Entry 4ZH4 (X-ray diffraction, 3.99 A resolution); this record covers chains D and F of the 6 polymer chains in the assembly.

== Chain D ==
Molecule: DNA-directed RNA polymerase subunit beta'
Source organism: Escherichia coli (strain K12)
Notes: EC 2.7.7.6
Reference sequence: P0A8T7 (RPOC_ECOLI); numbering as in UniProt (aligned over 1-1407)
Sequence (1407 residues; numbered 1 to 1407; the number before each row is that of its first residue):
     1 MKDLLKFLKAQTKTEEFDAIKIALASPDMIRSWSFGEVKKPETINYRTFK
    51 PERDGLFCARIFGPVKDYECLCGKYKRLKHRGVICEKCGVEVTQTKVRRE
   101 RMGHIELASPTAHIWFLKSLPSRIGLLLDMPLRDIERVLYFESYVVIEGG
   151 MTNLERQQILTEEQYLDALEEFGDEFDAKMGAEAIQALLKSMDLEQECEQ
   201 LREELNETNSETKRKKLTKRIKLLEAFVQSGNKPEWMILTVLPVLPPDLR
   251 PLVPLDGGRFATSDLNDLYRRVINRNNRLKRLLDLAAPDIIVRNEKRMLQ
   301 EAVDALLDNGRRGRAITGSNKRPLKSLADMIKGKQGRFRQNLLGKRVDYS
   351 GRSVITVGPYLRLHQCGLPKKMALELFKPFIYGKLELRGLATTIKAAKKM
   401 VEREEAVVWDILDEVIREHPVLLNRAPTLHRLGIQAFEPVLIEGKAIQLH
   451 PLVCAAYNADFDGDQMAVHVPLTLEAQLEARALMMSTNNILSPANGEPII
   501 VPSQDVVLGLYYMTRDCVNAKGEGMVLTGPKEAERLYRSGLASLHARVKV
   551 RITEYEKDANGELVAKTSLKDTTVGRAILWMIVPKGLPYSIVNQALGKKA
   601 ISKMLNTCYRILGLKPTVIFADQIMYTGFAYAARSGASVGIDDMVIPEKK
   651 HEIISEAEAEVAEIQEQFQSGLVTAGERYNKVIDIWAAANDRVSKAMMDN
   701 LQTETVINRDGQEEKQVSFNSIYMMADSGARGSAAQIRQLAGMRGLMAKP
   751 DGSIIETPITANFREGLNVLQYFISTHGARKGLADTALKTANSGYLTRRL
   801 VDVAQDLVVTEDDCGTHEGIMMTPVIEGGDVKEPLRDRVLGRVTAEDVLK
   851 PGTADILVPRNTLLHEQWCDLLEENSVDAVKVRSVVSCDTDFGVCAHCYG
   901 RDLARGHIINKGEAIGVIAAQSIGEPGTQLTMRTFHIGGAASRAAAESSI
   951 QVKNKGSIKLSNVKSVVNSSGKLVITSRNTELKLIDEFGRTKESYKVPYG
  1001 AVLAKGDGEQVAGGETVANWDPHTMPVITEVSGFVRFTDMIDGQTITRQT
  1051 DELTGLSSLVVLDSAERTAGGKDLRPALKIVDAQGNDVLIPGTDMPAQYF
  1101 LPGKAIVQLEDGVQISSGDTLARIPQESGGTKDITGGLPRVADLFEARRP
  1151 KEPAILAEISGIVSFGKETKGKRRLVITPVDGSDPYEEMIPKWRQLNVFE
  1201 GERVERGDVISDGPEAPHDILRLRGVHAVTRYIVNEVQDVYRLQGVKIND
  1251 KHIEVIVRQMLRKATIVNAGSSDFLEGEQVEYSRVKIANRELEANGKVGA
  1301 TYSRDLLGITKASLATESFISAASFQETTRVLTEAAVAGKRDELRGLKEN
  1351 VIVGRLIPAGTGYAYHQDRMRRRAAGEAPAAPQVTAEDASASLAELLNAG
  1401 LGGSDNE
Unresolved in the structure: 1-7, 330-344, 932-1134, 1377-1407
Metal / ion sites: Zn2+ site 1: Cys-70, Cys-72, Cys-85; Zn2+ site 2: Cys-814, Cys-888, Cys-895, Cys-898
Small-molecule neighbours:
  - CBRP18 (4OE; 5-(4-fluorophenyl)-4-[4-fluoro-3-(trifluoromethyl)phenyl]-1H-pyrazole): Lys-749, Pro-750, Ile-755, Leu-770, Phe-773, Ile-774, His-777
  - Mg2+ (MG): Asp-460, Asp-462, Asp-464
Swiss-Prot annotation at these positions:
  - binding site (Zn(2+)): Cys-70, Cys-72, Cys-85, Cys-88, Cys-814, Cys-888, Cys-895, Cys-898
  - binding site (Mg(2+)): Asp-460, Asp-462, Asp-464
  - modified residue: Lys-983 (N6-acetyllysine)
From the paper describing this entry:
  - binding site for CBRP18: Pro-750, Ile-755, Leu-770, Phe-773, Ile-774, His-777

== Chain F ==
Molecule: RNA polymerase sigma factor RpoD
Source organism: Escherichia coli (strain K12)
Reference sequence: P00579 (RPOD_ECOLI); numbering as in UniProt (aligned over 1-613)
Sequence (613 residues; row label = number of the first residue in the row):
     1 MEQNPQSQLKLLVTRGKEQGYLTYAEVNDHLPEDIVDSDQIEDIIQMIND
    51 MGIQVMEEAPDADDLMLAENTADEDAAEAAAQVLSSVESEIGRTTDPVRM
   101 YMREMGTVELLTREGEIDIAKRIEDGINQVQCSVAEYPEAITYLLEQYDR
   151 VEAEEARLSDLITGFVDPNAEEDLAPTATHVGSELSQEDLDDDEDEDEED
   201 GDDDSADDDNSIDPELAREKFAELRAQYVVTRDTIKAKGRSHATAQEEIL
   251 KLSEVFKQFRLVPKQFDYLVNSMRVMMDRVRTQERLIMKLCVEQCKMPKK
   301 NFITLFTGNETSDTWFNAAIAMNKPWSEKLHDVSEEVHRALQKLQQIEEE
   351 TGLTIEQVKDINRRMSIGEAKARRAKKEMVEANLRLVISIAKKYTNRGLQ
   401 FLDLIQEGNIGLMKAVDKFEYRRGYKFSTYATWWIRQAITRSIADQARTI
   451 RIPVHMIETINKLNRISRQMLQEMGREPTPEELAERMLMPEDKIRKVLKI
   501 AKEPISMETPIGDDEDSHLGDFIEDTTLELPLDSATTESLRAATHDVLAG
   551 LTAREAKVLRMRFGIDMNTDYTLEEVGKQFDVTRERIRQIEAKALRKLRH
   601 PSRSEVLRSFLDD
Unresolved in the structure: 1-4, 57-69, 90-91, 168-212, 237-242, 613
Swiss-Prot annotation at these positions:
  - DNA-binding region: Leu-573 to Ala-592 (H-T-H motif)
  - region: Arg-584 to Arg-599 (Interaction with anti-sigma factors)
  - motif: Asp-403 to Gln-406 (Interaction with polymerase core subunit RpoC)
  - site: Arg-562 (Interaction with anti-sigma factors)

== Chain D / chain F interface ==
Residue-residue contacts (102; chain D residue first):
  Glu-42(D) / Arg-451(F)  salt bridge
  Thr-43(D) / Thr-449(F)  hydrogen bond (side chain-backbone)
  Thr-43(D) / Ile-450(F)
  Ile-44(D) / Ile-450(F)  hydrophobic
  Tyr-46(D) / Arg-451(F)
  Tyr-46(D) / Ile-452(F)  hydrophobic
  Tyr-46(D) / Pro-453(F)
  Tyr-46(D) / Met-456(F)
  Tyr-46(D) / Ile-500(F)
  Arg-47(D) / Ile-500(F)
  Phe-49(D) / Ile-500(F)  hydrophobic
  Arg-77(D) / Thr-569(F)
  Leu-120(D) / Met-47(F)  hydrophobic
  Arg-133(D) / Glu-88(F)  hydrogen bond (side chain-backbone)
  Arg-133(D) / Arg-93(F)  hydrogen bond (side chain-backbone)
  Glu-136(D) / Thr-95(F)
  Tyr-140(D) / Thr-95(F)
  Tyr-140(D) / Met-100(F)  hydrophobic
  Glu-142(D) / Met-100(F)
  Glu-142(D) / Arg-103(F)  salt bridge
  Pro-251(D) / Met-507(F)
  Gly-257(D) / Lys-499(F)  hydrogen bond (backbone-side chain)
  Gly-257(D) / Lys-502(F)
  Arg-259(D) / Lys-502(F)
  Arg-259(D) / Ile-505(F)
  Phe-260(D) / Pro-504(F)
  Phe-260(D) / Ile-505(F)  hydrogen bond (backbone-backbone)
  Ala-261(D) / Pro-504(F)
  Ala-261(D) / Ile-505(F)
  Thr-262(D) / Pro-504(F)
  Thr-262(D) / Ile-505(F)  hydrogen bond (backbone-backbone)
  Thr-262(D) / Ser-506(F)
  Thr-262(D) / Met-507(F)  hydrogen bond (backbone-backbone)
  Asp-264(D) / Ser-506(F)  hydrogen bond
  Asp-264(D) / Glu-508(F)
  Arg-270(D) / Gln-446(F)  hydrogen bond (side chain-backbone)
  Arg-270(D) / Ala-447(F)
  Arg-270(D) / Arg-448(F)  hydrogen bond (side chain-backbone)
  Arg-270(D) / Thr-449(F)
  Arg-271(D) / Gln-400(F)  hydrogen bond
  Asn-274(D) / Gln-446(F)
  Arg-275(D) / Gln-400(F)
  Arg-275(D) / Asp-403(F)  salt bridge
  Arg-278(D) / Asp-403(F)  salt bridge
  Arg-278(D) / Gln-406(F)
  Arg-278(D) / Glu-407(F)  salt bridge
  Arg-278(D) / Ile-410(F)
  Arg-278(D) / Gln-446(F)
  Arg-281(D) / Glu-407(F)  salt bridge
  Arg-281(D) / Ile-410(F)
  Leu-282(D) / Gln-406(F)
  Leu-282(D) / Ile-410(F)  hydrophobic
  Leu-282(D) / Met-413(F)  hydrophobic
  Leu-285(D) / Met-413(F)  hydrophobic
  Ala-286(D) / Lys-377(F)
  Ala-287(D) / Lys-377(F)
  Ala-287(D) / Met-413(F)  hydrophobic
  Pro-288(D) / Lys-377(F)
  Pro-288(D) / Glu-381(F)
  Ile-290(D) / Tyr-101(F)
  Ile-290(D) / Glu-381(F)
  Ile-290(D) / Leu-384(F)  hydrophobic
  Ile-291(D) / Val-380(F)  hydrophobic
  Ile-291(D) / Gln-406(F)
  Ile-291(D) / Asn-409(F)
  Arg-293(D) / Glu-104(F)  salt bridge
  Asn-294(D) / Tyr-101(F)
  Asn-294(D) / Leu-402(F)
  Asn-294(D) / Ile-405(F)
  Asn-294(D) / Gln-406(F)
  Glu-295(D) / Gln-406(F)
  Arg-297(D) / Met-100(F)
  Arg-297(D) / Tyr-101(F)
  Arg-297(D) / Glu-104(F)  salt bridge
  Met-298(D) / Leu-402(F)
  Met-298(D) / Asp-403(F)
  Met-298(D) / Gln-406(F)
  Glu-301(D) / Pro-97(F)
  Arg-312(D) / Asp-39(F)
  Arg-322(D) / Pro-510(F)
  Lys-325(D) / Glu-508(F)  salt bridge
  Tyr-382(D) / Leu-532(F)
  Thr-392(D) / Val-606(F)
  Thr-392(D) / Ser-609(F)
  Thr-393(D) / Ser-539(F)  hydrogen bond
  Thr-393(D) / Ser-609(F)
  Thr-393(D) / Phe-610(F)
  Ile-394(D) / Ala-535(F)
  Ile-394(D) / Thr-536(F)
  Ile-394(D) / Ser-539(F)
  Lys-395(D) / Asp-533(F)  salt bridge
  Lys-395(D) / Thr-536(F)
  Lys-395(D) / Phe-610(F)
  Lys-395(D) / Asp-612(F)  salt bridge
  Lys-398(D) / Leu-532(F)
  Lys-399(D) / Ser-609(F)  hydrogen bond (side chain-backbone)
  Lys-399(D) / Leu-611(F)  hydrogen bond (side chain-backbone)
  Lys-399(D) / Asp-612(F)
  Glu-1146(D) / Asn-70(F)
  Thr-1310(D) / Asn-70(F)
  Lys-1311(D) / Thr-71(F)
  Lys-1311(D) / Ala-72(F)
Also at the interface, not in a pair above, chain D (62 interface residues in all): Lys-79, Phe-141, Val-253, Leu-255, Gly-258, Ser-263, Gly-310, Asn-320, Glu-386, Ala-396, Arg-1148
Also at the interface, not in a pair above, chain F (64 interface residues in all): Asp-73, Val-87, Thr-94, Met-105, Arg-373, Ile-523, Met-567, Asn-568, Glu-605

== Overview ==
62 residues of chain D face 64 of chain F across their interface; the contacts include 14 hydrogen bonds and
11 salt bridges. Among the polar pairs are Glu-42(D)/Arg-451(F), Glu-142(D)/Arg-103(F) and
Arg-275(D)/Asp-403(F). Bound to chain D: CBRP18 and Mg2+. The paper reports a binding site for CBRP18 at
Pro-750(D), Ile-755(D) and Leu-770(D) among others.
Chain D is DNA-directed RNA polymerase subunit beta' and chain F is RNA polymerase sigma factor RpoD, both
from Escherichia coli (strain K12); the structure, Crystal structure of Escherichia coli RNA polymerase in
complex with CBRP18, was determined by X-ray diffraction, deposited together with 4ZH2 and 4ZH3.
